Entry 7EFJ (X-ray diffraction, 1.99 A resolution); this record covers chain A.

Chain A:
Protein: Peptidyl-prolyl cis-trans isomerase NIMA-interacting 1
From: Homo sapiens
Notes: EC 5.2.1.8
UniProt: Q13526 (PIN1_HUMAN); residues 1-163 here = UniProt positions 1-163
Amino-acid sequence (183 residues; numbered -19 to 163; the number before each row is that of its first residue; numbers below 1 keep their minus sign (Met-19 is residue -19)):
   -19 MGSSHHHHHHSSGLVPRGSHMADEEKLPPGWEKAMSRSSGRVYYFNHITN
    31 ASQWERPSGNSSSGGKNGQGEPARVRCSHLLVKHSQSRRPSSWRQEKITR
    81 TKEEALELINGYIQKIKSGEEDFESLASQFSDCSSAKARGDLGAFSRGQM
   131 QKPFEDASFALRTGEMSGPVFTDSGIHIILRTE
Not modelled in the structure: -19 to 5, 39-49
Sequence notes: expression tag (-19 to 0); engineered mutation Ala14 (Arg in Q13526)
Covalent attachments: compound J2C linked to Cys113
Small-molecule neighbours:
  - J2C (8-(2-chloroacetyl)-4-(furan-2-ylmethyl)-1-thia-4,8-diazaspiro[4.5]decan-3-one): His59, Leu61, Lys63, Asp112, Ser114, Leu122, Gln129, Met130, Gln131, Phe134, Ser154, His157
  - PE8 (3,6,9,12,15,18,21-heptaoxatricosane-1,23-diol): Tyr23, Asn30, Ala31, Ser32, Gln33, Trp34, Glu35, Ile93, Lys97, Met146, Ser147, Gly148

Summary:
Bound to chain A: compound PE8. Covalently linked compound J2C: at Cys113.
Chain A is Peptidyl-prolyl cis-trans isomerase NIMA-interacting 1 (Homo sapiens); the structure, Crystal
Structure Analysis of human PIN1, was determined by X-ray diffraction, deposited together with 7EFX, 7EKV and
7F0M.
